PDB entry 6HK7 | X-ray diffraction, 3.20 A resolution | chain A

# Chain A
Molecule: Glycogen synthase kinase-3 beta
From: Homo sapiens
Notes: EC 2.7.11.26, 2.7.11.1
UniProt: P49841 (GSK3B_HUMAN); residue numbers follow UniProt; this construct covers 36-382
Chain sequence (347 residues; row label = number of the first residue in the row):
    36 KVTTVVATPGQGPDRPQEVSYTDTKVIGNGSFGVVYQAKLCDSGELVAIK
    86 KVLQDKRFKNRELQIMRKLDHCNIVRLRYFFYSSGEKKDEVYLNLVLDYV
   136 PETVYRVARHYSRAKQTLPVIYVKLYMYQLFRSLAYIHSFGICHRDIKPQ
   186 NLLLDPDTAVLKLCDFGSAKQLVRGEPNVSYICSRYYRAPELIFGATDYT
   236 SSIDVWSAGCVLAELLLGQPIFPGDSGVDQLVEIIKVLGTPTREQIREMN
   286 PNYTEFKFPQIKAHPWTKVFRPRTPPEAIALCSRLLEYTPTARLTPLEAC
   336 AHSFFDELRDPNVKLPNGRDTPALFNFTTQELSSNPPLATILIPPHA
Modified / non-standard residues: Tyr-216 (O-phosphotyrosine; PTR)
Curated features (UniProtKB/Swiss-Prot):
  - active site: Asp-181 (Proton acceptor)
  - binding site (ATP): Ile-62 to Val-70, Lys-85
  - modified residue: Tyr-216 (Phosphotyrosine)
  - mutagenesis: Lys-85 to Lys-86 (Abolished serine/threonine-protein kinase activity), Arg-96 (R96A: Prevents the phosphorylation of phosphate-primed glycogen synthase), Leu-128 (L128A: Abolishes activity toward AXIN1)
Small-molecule neighbours: G8N (3-azanyl-N-(2-methoxyethyl)-6-[4-(4-methylpiperazin-1-yl)sulfonylphenyl]pyrazine-2-carboxamide): Ile-62, Phe-67, Val-70, Ala-83, Lys-85, Val-110, Leu-132, Asp-133, Tyr-134, Val-135, Pro-136, Glu-137, Thr-138, Arg-141, Gln-185, Leu-188, Cys-199, Asp-200

# In short
Chain A binds compound G8N. UniProt lists active-site residue Asp-181, 10 ATP-binding residues and 4
mutagenesis sites.
Chain A is Glycogen synthase kinase-3 beta (Homo sapiens); the structure, Crystal structure of GSK-3B in
complex with pyrazine inhibitor C50, was determined by X-ray diffraction (same publication as 6HK3 and 6HK4).
